Entry 7UE0 (X-ray diffraction, 2.74 A resolution); this record covers chains A and L of the 4 polymer chains in the assembly.

== Chain A ==
Name: Integrin alpha-IIb heavy chain
From: Homo sapiens
UniProtKB: P08514 (ITA2B_HUMAN); residues 1-457 here correspond to UniProt positions 32-488 (UniProt number = residue number + 31)
Sequence (457 residues; each row starts with the number of its first residue):
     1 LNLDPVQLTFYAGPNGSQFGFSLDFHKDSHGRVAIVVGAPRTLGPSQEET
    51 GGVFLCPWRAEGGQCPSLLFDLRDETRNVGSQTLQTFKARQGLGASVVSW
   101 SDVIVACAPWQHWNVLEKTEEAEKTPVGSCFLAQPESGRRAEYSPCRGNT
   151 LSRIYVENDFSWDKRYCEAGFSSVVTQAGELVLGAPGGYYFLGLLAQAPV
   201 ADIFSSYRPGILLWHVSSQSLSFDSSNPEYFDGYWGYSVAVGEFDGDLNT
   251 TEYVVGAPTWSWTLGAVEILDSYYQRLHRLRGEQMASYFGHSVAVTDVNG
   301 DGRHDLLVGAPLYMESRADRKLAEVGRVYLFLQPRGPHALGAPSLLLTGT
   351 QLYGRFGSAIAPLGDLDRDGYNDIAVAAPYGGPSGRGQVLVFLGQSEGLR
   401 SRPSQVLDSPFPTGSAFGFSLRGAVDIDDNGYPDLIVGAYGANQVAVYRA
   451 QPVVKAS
Not modelled in the structure: 455-457
Disulfides: C56-C65, C107-C130, C146-C167
Ion coordination: Ca2+ site 1: E243, D245, D247, T250, E252; Ca2+ site 2: D297, N299, D301, R303, D305; Ca2+ site 3: D365, D367, D369, Y371, D373; Ca2+ site 4: D426, D428, N430, Y432, D434
Residues lining bound ligands: Fradafiban (MWX): D159, F160, Y189, Y190, L192, D224, S225, S226, F231
UniProt features mapped onto this chain:
  - binding site (Ca(2+)): E243, D245, D247, T250, E252, D297, N299, D301, R303, D305, D365, D367, D369, Y371, D373, D426, D428, N430, Y432, D434
  - glycosylation (N-linked (GlcNAc...) asparagine): N15, N249

== Chain L ==
Name: 10E5 Fab light chain
From: Mus musculus
Notes: antibody fragment or engineered binder
Sequence (214 residues; numbered 1 to 214; the number before each row is that of its first residue):
     1 DILMTQSPSSMSVSLGDTVSITCHASQGISSNIGWLQQKPGKSFMGLIYY
    51 GTNLVDGVPSRFSGSGSGADYSLTISSLDSEDFADYYCVQYAQLPYTFGG
   101 GTKLEIKRADAAPTVSIFPPSSEQLTSGGASVVCFLNNFYPKDINVKWKI
   151 DGSERQNGVLNSWTDQDSKDSTYSMSSTLTLTKDEYERHNSYTCEATHKT
   201 STSPIVKSFNRNEC
Disulfides: C23-C88, C134-C194

== Interface between chain A and chain L ==
Contacting residue pairs (19; chain A residue first):
  R77(A) - N32(L)  hydrogen bond
  R77(A) - Y50(L)
  R77(A) - Y91(L)
  N78(A) - S30(L)
  N78(A) - N32(L)  hydrogen bond (backbone-side chain)
  V79(A) - N32(L)
  V79(A) - Y91(L)
  V79(A) - A92(L)
  G80(A) - Y91(L)  hydrogen bond (backbone-backbone)
  G80(A) - A92(L)  hydrogen bond (backbone-backbone)
  G80(A) - L94(L)
  S81(A) - A92(L)  hydrogen bond (backbone-backbone)
  S81(A) - Q93(L)
  S81(A) - L94(L)  hydrogen bond (side chain-backbone)
  R208(A) - Y49(L)
  R208(A) - N53(L)
  P209(A) - Y50(L)
  G210(A) - Y50(L)
  I211(A) - Y50(L)  hydrophobic

== Summary ==
Chain A and chain L each contribute 9 residues to their interface, with 6 hydrogen bonds. Polar contacts
include R77(A)-N32(L), N78(A)-N32(L) and S81(A)-L94(L). Bound to chain A: Fradafiban. UniProt lists 20
Ca2+-binding residues on chain A.
Here chain A is Integrin alpha-IIb heavy chain (Homo sapiens) and chain L is 10E5 Fab light chain (Mus
musculus). Entry 7UE0 (Integrin alpha IIB beta3 complex with fradafiban) was determined by X-ray diffraction
together with 7L8P, 7TCT, 7TD8, 7THO, 7TMZ, 7TPD and 15 further entries from the same study.
